Entry 7OA5 (X-ray diffraction, 2.38 A resolution); this record covers chains A and L of the 12 polymer chains in the assembly.

Chain A:
Molecule: Holliday junction ATP-dependent DNA helicase RuvA
Source organism: Mycobacterium leprae (strain TN)
Notes: EC 3.6.4.12
UniProt: P40832 (RUVA_MYCLE); residue numbers follow UniProt; this construct covers 1-203
Chain sequence (203 residues; row label = number of the first residue in the row):
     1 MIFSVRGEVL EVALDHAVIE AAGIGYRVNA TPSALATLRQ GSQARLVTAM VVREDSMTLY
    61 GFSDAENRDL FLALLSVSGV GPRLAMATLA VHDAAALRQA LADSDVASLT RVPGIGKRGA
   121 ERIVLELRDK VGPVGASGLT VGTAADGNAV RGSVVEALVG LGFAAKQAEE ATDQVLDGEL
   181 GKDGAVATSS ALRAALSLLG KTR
Not modelled in the structure: 134-148, 179-185
Swiss-Prot annotation at these positions:
  - region: Pro-133 to Gly-147 (Flexible linker)
  - motif: Glu-54, Asp-55 (Acidic pin)
  - binding site (DNA): Gly-79, Val-80, Arg-83, Gly-114 to Gly-116, Arg-118

Chain L:
Molecule: 15-nt DNA strand
Sequence (15 nucleotides; row label = number of the first residue in the row):
     2 GTTCGCGCGC GAACT

Interface between chain A and chain L:
Pairs across the interface - 12 pairs, chain A then chain L:
  Val-77(A) with DG10(L), phosphate contact
  Ser-78(A) with DC9(L), phosphate contact; DG10(L), phosphate contact
  Gly-79(A) with DG10(L), hydrogen bond to the phosphate
  Val-80(A) with DG10(L), phosphate contact
  Gly-81(A) with DG10(L), hydrogen bond to the phosphate; DC11(L), phosphate contact
  Pro-82(A) with DC11(L), phosphate contact
  Arg-83(A) with DC11(L), hydrogen bond to the phosphate; DG12(L), salt bridge to the phosphate
  Leu-84(A) with DC11(L), hydrogen bond to the phosphate
  Ala-164(A) with DG2(L), phosphate contact
Interface residues without a listed pair, chain A (10 interface residues in all): Leu-75

In short:
The interface between chain A and chain L involves 10 residues on one side and 5 on the other; the contacts
include 4 hydrogen bonds and 1 salt bridge. Among the polar pairs are Gly-79(A)/DG10(L), Gly-81(A)/DG10(L) and
Arg-83(A)/DC11(L).
Here chain A is Holliday junction ATP-dependent DNA helicase RuvA (Mycobacterium leprae (strain TN)) and chain
L is a 15-nt DNA strand. Entry 7OA5 (Ruva complexed to a holliday junction) was determined by X-ray
diffraction.
